Entry 6HIX (electron microscopy, 3.39 A resolution); this record covers chains AU and AA of the 91 polymer chains in the assembly.

== Chain AU ==
Name: bl20m
From: Trypanosoma brucei brucei
UniProt: Q383R2 (Q383R2_TRYB2); numbering as in UniProt (aligned over 1-213)
Amino-acid sequence (213 residues; row label = number of the first residue in the row):
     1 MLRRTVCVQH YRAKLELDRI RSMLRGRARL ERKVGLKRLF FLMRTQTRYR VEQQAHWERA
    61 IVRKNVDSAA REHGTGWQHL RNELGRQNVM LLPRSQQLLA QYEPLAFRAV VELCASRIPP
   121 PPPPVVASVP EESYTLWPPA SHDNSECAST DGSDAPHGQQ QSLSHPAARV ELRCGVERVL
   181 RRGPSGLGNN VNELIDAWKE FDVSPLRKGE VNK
Disordered / not traced: 1-9, 141-161, 206-213

== Chain AA ==
Molecule: 12S rRNA
From: Trypanosoma brucei brucei
Sequence (1178 nucleotides; each row starts with the number of its first residue; note: 5 numbers in that range are skipped by the numbering (no residue carries them; nothing is unmodelled there); a row labelled like 455A-455E holds insertion residues (455A, then the next letters in order)):
     1 AUUUUACCAA UUAAGAAGAA UAUUAUAAUA AUGGGUGUCU UAUAUUUUAA AUAAAUAUUU
    61 AAAUUCCGUG UAGUAAAUUU AUUAUUUGUA UUAUUUAUAU AAUAGGUGUA UUAUAUUUAA
   121 AUUUUAAAUU UGUUGUUUUA UAUUUAGAUA CAUAUUUAUA GAUUAAUAUA UUUAAAUAAU
   181 AUUUUAAAAU UUAUUGAACU GUAAUUAUUA GUUUAAUAUU UUUAGUUUGA UGUUGAAAUA
   241 UUUAAUUAAA GAUGUUACAG UUGUUCUAUA UGUACCAAAU AAAUAUAGUA AGAUUAUUUU
   301 AGUUGAAUUA AUAAAUAAAU AUUUAUUUUU CUUUGUAAAU AUUAUGAACA AUUUAAAAAU
   361 UAAUCUGUUU AACUAAAAUG UUAUAUAUAA UAAUCUAAGU UAAUUUGAAU AUUAAAAGUA
   421 CAAGUAUAAU UUGUAAUUCU AAAGUAUA
   454 UU
455A-455E AAUGG
   456 UAUAUUUUUA GUAGGUAAAU GAAAAGUAUA AAUGGAUAUA ACUUAAUAUU UAAUAUUUGU
   516 UUAAUGAAAA GUAUUUUAUU AUUAUAUUGU AUAGUAUUAU UAUAGUGUAU AGUUUUUUAA
   576 AAAUAUAAAA AUAUUGUUAA UAAAAUUAUC GUAUUUUAAG UGCGUUAAUU AAAUGCGUUU
   636 AUCUAAGAUA AUUAUUUAAG AUUAUUCUUG UAAAUAUAUU UAAAUAUUAA UAAUUCUUAA
   696 AAUAAAGAAA CAUCCUCAAU UGCAAUAUUA UUGUAGCAUA GUAAUUUCUU AACUAAGUAU
   756 UUAAUUUUUC CAUAGAAAAU UUUUAAAUUA CAAGAAAGAA AAUAAAGUAU GAAUUAAUAU
   816 CAAAAUUUUA AUAAAAAUUA AAAAAUUAAA AUAGGGCAAG UCCUACUCUC CUUUACAAAA
   876 GAAACAUUAU GAUAUGUAAU UGUAUGUUUG AUUGGGGCAA UACUAUAUUU AUUUAUAUAG
   936 CAUAAGAACU AUAUUCUUUG AAAUUAUAAA AGGUUCGAGC AGGUUAACAA GCAUUAAAAA
   996 UAAAUGUGUU UCAUCGUCUA CUUAUUACCA UGAUUGAUUG UUCAUCAAAA UAGUAAUUCG
  1056 UUAGUUGGGU UAAAAUCGUU GUAAAGCAGA UUUGUUUAUA UAUUUAAUUU UUAUAAUUAA
  1116 UAAUAAUUAA UAUAAGUACG CAAGGAUUGA UUAUUGAAAA AAGAAAGAAG AAUAUAAUUU
  1176 AUA
Disordered / not traced: 199-276, 304-316, 345-368, 455A-455E, 584-793, 849-874, 894-943, 956-1095, 1117-1155, 1177-1178
Sequence notes: conflict A448 (U1811 in 343546), A622 (U1985 in 343546), A636 (G1999 in 343546), G702 (A2065 in 343546), C706 (U2069 in 343546), C743 (G2106 in 343546), G752 (A2115 in 343546), U757 (A2120 in 343546), U760 (G2123 in 343546), U762 (G2125 in 343546), G789 (C2152 in 343546), G793 (U2156 in 343546), A875 (G2238 in 343546), G876 (A2239 in 343546), A877 (G2240 in 343546)
Ion coordination: Mg2+ site 1 near A30 (its only coordinating residue here); Mg2+ site 2 near A140 (its only coordinating residue here); Mg2+ site 3 near A146 (its only coordinating residue here); Mg2+ site 4: U396, U438, C439; Mg2+ site 5: A411, U413, A414

== Interface between chain AU and chain AA ==
Pairs across the interface - 68 pairs, chain AU then chain AA:
  His10(AU) with A296(AA), hydrogen bond to the phosphate; U297(AA), phosphate contact; A496(AA), base contact
  Tyr11(AU) with U297(AA), stacking on the base; U494(AA), base contact
  Arg12(AU) with A495(AA), salt bridge to the phosphate; A496(AA), salt bridge to the phosphate
  Lys14(AU) with U494(AA), hydrogen bond to the phosphate; A495(AA), salt bridge to the phosphate; A496(AA), phosphate contact
  Arg19(AU) with U492(AA), hydrogen bond to the base
  Met23(AU) with A115(AA), base contact; U116(AA), base contact
  Arg25(AU) with A115(AA), salt bridge to the phosphate; U815(AA), salt bridge to the phosphate
  Gly26(AU) with A10(AA), phosphate contact
  Arg27(AU) with U141(AA), hydrogen bond to the sugar; U813(AA), salt bridge to the phosphate; A814(AA), salt bridge to the phosphate
  Arg29(AU) with A9(AA), phosphate contact; A10(AA), phosphate contact; U11(AA), salt bridge to the phosphate
  Leu30(AU) with A10(AA), sugar contact; U11(AA), base contact
  Glu31(AU) with A142(AA), sugar contact
  Arg32(AU) with U143(AA), phosphate contact; U144(AA), salt bridge to the phosphate
  Lys33(AU) with A140(AA), sugar contact; A142(AA), salt bridge to the phosphate; U143(AA), hydrogen bond to the phosphate
  Arg38(AU) with U114(AA), phosphate contact; A115(AA), salt bridge to the phosphate; A814(AA), hydrogen bond to the sugar
  Phe41(AU) with U123(AA), sugar contact; U124(AA), phosphate contact
  Leu42(AU) with A115(AA), base contact
  Arg44(AU) with A126(AA), salt bridge to the phosphate
  Thr45(AU) with U123(AA), hydrogen bond to the sugar
  Gln46(AU) with A115(AA), hydrogen bond to the base
  Tyr49(AU) with A121(AA), hydrogen bond to the sugar; U122(AA), sugar contact
  Arg50(AU) with C373(AA), salt bridge to the phosphate; U374(AA), phosphate contact
  Val51(AU) with A371(AA), sugar contact; C373(AA), phosphate contact
  Glu52(AU) with A371(AA), base contact
  Gln53(AU) with A121(AA), sugar contact
  Ala55(AU) with A377(AA), base contact
  His56(AU) with A377(AA), base contact; U461(AA), stacking on the base
  Trp57(AU) with A120(AA), sugar contact; A121(AA), sugar contact
  Arg59(AU) with A377(AA), salt bridge to the phosphate; A378(AA), salt bridge to the phosphate; U461(AA), salt bridge to the phosphate
  Arg63(AU) with U460(AA), hydrogen bond to the phosphate; U461(AA), salt bridge to the phosphate
  Trp77(AU) with A459(AA), hydrogen bond to the phosphate; U460(AA), hydrogen bond to the phosphate
  Gln78(AU) with U458(AA), hydrogen bond to the sugar; A459(AA), sugar contact
  His79(AU) with U458(AA), base contact
  Arg81(AU) with A377(AA), salt bridge to the phosphate; A378(AA), salt bridge to the phosphate; U460(AA), salt bridge to the phosphate
  Asn82(AU) with U458(AA), hydrogen bond to the sugar
  Leu92(AU) with A376(AA), sugar contact
  Pro93(AU) with A376(AA), phosphate contact
Interface residues without a listed pair, chain AU (46 interface residues in all): Leu15, Glu16, Ile20, Val34, Lys37, Leu39, Met43, Gln54, Glu58
Interface residues without a listed pair, chain AA (41 interface residues in all): U125, U295, A375, A457, G490

== Summary ==
Chain AU and chain AA form an interface of 46 and 41 residues respectively; the contacts include 14 hydrogen
bonds, 20 salt bridges and 2 aromatic stacking contacts. Polar contacts include Arg19(AU)-U492(AA),
Gln46(AU)-A115(AA) and Arg27(AU)-U141(AA). U396(AA), U438(AA) and C439(AA) form the Mg2+ site 4.
Here chain AU is bl20m and chain AA is 12S rRNA, both from Trypanosoma brucei brucei. Entry 6HIX (Cryo-EM
structure of the Trypanosoma brucei mitochondrial ribosome - This entry contains the large mitoribosomal
subunit) was determined by electron microscopy together with 6HIV, 6HIW, 6HIY and 6HIZ from the same study.
